PDB entry 5OA4 | X-ray diffraction, 1.55 A resolution | chain A

== Chain A ==
Molecule: Iron/alpha-ketoglutarate-dependent dioxygenase asqJ
Organism: Emericella nidulans (strain FGSC A4 / ATCC 38163 / CBS 112.46 / NRRL 194 / M139)
Notes: EC 1.14.-.-
UniProt: Q5AR53 (ASQJ_EMENI); residues 2-308 here correspond to UniProt positions 110-416 (UniProt number = residue number + 108)
Sequence (308 residues; each row starts with the number of its first residue):
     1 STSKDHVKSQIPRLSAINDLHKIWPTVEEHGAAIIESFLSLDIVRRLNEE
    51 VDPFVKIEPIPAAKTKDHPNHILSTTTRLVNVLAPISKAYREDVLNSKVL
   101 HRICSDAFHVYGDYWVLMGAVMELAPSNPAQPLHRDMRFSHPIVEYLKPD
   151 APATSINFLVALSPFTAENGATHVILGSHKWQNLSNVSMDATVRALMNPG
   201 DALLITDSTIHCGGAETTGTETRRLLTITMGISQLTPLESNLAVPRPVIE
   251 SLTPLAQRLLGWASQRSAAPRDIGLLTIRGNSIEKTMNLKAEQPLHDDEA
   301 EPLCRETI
Unresolved in the structure: 1-7, 296-308
Construct notes: expression tag (1); engineered mutation Ile-72 (Val180 in Q5AR53)
UniProt features mapped onto this chain:
  - binding site (Fe cation): His-134, Asp-136, His-211
Metal / ion sites: Ni2+: His-134, Asp-136, His-211 (together with 2-amino-2-hydroxymethyl-propane-1,3-diol)
Ligand contacts: 4-methoxycyclopeptin (58D; (3S)-3-(4-methoxybenzyl)-4-methyl-3,4-dihydro-1H-1,4-benzodiazepine-2,5-dione): Asn-70, Ile-72, Leu-73, Leu-79, Met-118, Met-122, Gln-131, Pro-132, His-134, Asp-136, Met-137, Arg-138, Phe-139, Asn-157, Thr-227, Thr-229, Ile-273
What the authors report for this chain:
  - mutagenesis - V72I: unchanged catalytic activity on 4-methoxycyclopeptin
  - mutagenesis - V72I: unchanged catalytic activity on desaturated intermediate 2

== In short ==
Ligands of chain A: 4-methoxycyclopeptin. His-134, Asp-136 and His-211 form the Ni2+ site. From UniProt: 3 Fe
cation-binding residues. The paper reports that V72I leaves catalytic activity on 4-methoxycyclopeptin
unchanged; V72I leaves catalytic activity on desaturated intermediate 2 unchanged.
Chain A is Iron/alpha-ketoglutarate-dependent dioxygenase asqJ (Emericella nidulans (strain FGSC A4 / ATCC
38163 / CBS 112.46 / NRRL 194 / M139)); the structure, Fe(II)/(alpha)ketoglutarate-dependent dioxygenase
AsqJ_V72I mutant in complex with 4-methoxycyclopeptin (1), was determined by X-ray diffraction, deposited
together with 5OA7, 5OA8 and 6EOZ.
